Entry 2UUC (X-ray diffraction, 3.10 A resolution); this record covers chains A and K of the 23 polymer chains in the assembly.

[Chain A]
Molecule: 16S Ribosomal RNA
Source organism: Thermus thermophilus
Sequence (1522 nucleotides; numbered 0 to 1544 plus 21 insertion-coded residues; 44 numbers in that range are skipped by the numbering (no residue carries them; nothing is unmodelled there); the number before each row is that of its first residue; a row labelled like 189A-189L holds insertion residues (189A, then the next letters in order); numbering starts at 0):
     0 UUUGUUGGAGAGUUUGAUCCUGGCUCAGGGUGAACGCUGGCGGCGUGCCU
    50 AAGACAUGCAAGUCGUGCGGGCCG
    76 CGGGGUUUU
    88 ACUCCG
    96 UGGUCAGCGGCGGACGGGUGAGUAACGCGUGGGU
  129A G
   130 ACCUACCCGGAAGAGGGGGACAACCCGGGGAAACUCGGGCUAAUCCCCCA
   180 UGUGGACCCG
189A-189L CCCCUUGGGGUG
   190 UGUCCAAAGGGCUUU
   216 GCCCGCUUCCGGAUGGGCCCGCGUCCCAUCAGCUAGUUGGUGGGGUAAUG
   266 GCCCACCAAGGCGACGACGGGUAGCCGGUCUGAGAGGAUGGCCGGCCACA
   316 GGGGCACUGAGACACGGGCCCCACUCCUACGGGAGGCAGCAGUUAGGAAU
   366 CUUCCGCAAUGGGCGCAAGCCUGACGGAGCGACGCCGCUUGGAGGAAGAA
   416 GCCCUUCGGGGUGUAAACUCCUGA
   441 ACCCGGGACGAAACCCCC
   460 GA
   470 CGAGGGGA
   479 CUGACGGUACCGGGGUAA
   498 UAGCGCCGGCCAACUCCGUGCCAGCAGCCGCGGUAAUACGGAGGGCGCGA
   548 GCGUUACCCGGAUUCACUGGGCGUAAAGGGCGUGUAGGCGGCCUGGGGCG
   598 UCCCAUGUGAAAGACCACGGCUCAACCGUGGGGGAGCGUGGGAUACGCUC
   648 AGGCUAGACGGUGGGAGAGGGUGGUGGAAUUCCCGGAGUAGCGGUGAAAU
   698 GCGCAGAUACCGGGAGGAACGCCGAUGGCGAAGGCAGCCACCUGGUCCAC
   748 CCGUGACGCUGAGGCGCGAAAGCGUGGGGAGCAAACCGGAUUAGAUACCC
   798 GGGUAGUCCACGCCCUAAACGAUGCGCGCUAGGUCUCUGGGUCU
   848 CCUGGGGGCCGAAGCUAACGCGUUAAGCGCGCCGCCUGGGGAGUACGGCC
   898 GCAAGGCUGAAACUCAAAGGAAUUGACGGGGGCCCGCACAAGCGGUGGAG
   948 CAUGUGGUUUAAUUCGAAGCAACGCGAAGAACCUUACCAGGCCUUGACAU
   998 GCUA
 1001A G
  1002 GGAACCCGGGUGAAAGCCUGGGGUGCCCC
1030A-1030D GCGA
  1031 GGGGAGCCCUAGCACAGGUGCUGCAUGGCCGUCGUCAGCUCGUGCCGUGA
  1081 GGUGUUGGGUUAAGUCCCGCAACGAGCGCAACCCCCGCCGUUAGUUGCCA
  1131 GCGGUUCGGCCGGGCACUCUAACGGGACUGCCCGCG
  1168 AAAGCGGGAGGAAGGAGGGGACGACGUCUGGUCAGCAUGGCCCUUACGGC
  1218 CUGGGCGACACACGUGCUACAAUGCCCACUACAAAGCGAUGCCACCCGGC
  1268 AACGGGGAGCUAAUCGCAAAAAGGUGGGCCCAGUUCGGAUUGGGGUCUGC
  1318 AACCCGACCCCAUGAAGCCGGAAUCGCUAGUAAUCGCGGAUCAGCC
 1363A A
  1364 UGCCGCGGUGAAUACGUUCCCGGGCCUUGUACACACCGCCCGUCACGCCA
  1414 UGGGAGCGGGCUCUACCCGAAGUCGCCGG
1442A-1442B GA
  1443 GCCUA
  1452 C
  1456 GGGCAGGCGCCGAGGGUAGGGCCCGUGACUGGGGCGAAGUCGUAACAAGG
  1506 UAGCUGUACCGGAAGGUGCGGCUGGAUCACCUCCUUUCU
Unresolved in the structure: 0-4, 1534-1538
Bound ions: Mg2+ site 1: U12, G21, G22; Mg2+ site 2: U12, C526, A914; K+ site 1 near U14 (its only coordinating residue here); Mg2+ site 3 near G21 (its only coordinating residue here); Mg2+ site 4: U37, G38; Mg2+ site 5 near C48 (its only coordinating residue here); Mg2+ site 6: C48, G115; Mg2+ site 7 near A53 (its only coordinating residue here); Mg2+ site 8: C58, U387, G388; Mg2+ site 9: A59, U387; Mg2+ site 10: G61, U62, G105; Mg2+ site 11: G107, G326; 105 more Mg2+ sites not listed; 44 more K+ sites not listed
Small-molecule neighbours: paromomycin (PAR): G1405, U1406, C1407, A1408, C1409, C1490, G1491, A1492, A1493, G1494, U1495, C1496

[Chain K]
Name: 30S ribosomal protein S11
Source organism: Thermus thermophilus
UniProt: P80376 (RS11_THET8); residues 2-129 here correspond to UniProt positions 1-128 (UniProt number = residue number - 1)
Amino-acid sequence (129 residues; numbered 1 to 129; the number before each row is that of its first residue):
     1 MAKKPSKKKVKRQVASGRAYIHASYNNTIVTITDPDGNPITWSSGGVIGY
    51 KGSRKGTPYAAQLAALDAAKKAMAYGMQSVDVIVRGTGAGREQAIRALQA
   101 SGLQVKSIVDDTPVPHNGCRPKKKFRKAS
Unresolved in the structure: 1-10
Bound ions: Mg2+: Asn26 (shared with G691(A), U692(A) of chain A)

[Interface between chain A and chain K]
Pairs across the interface - 80 pairs, chain A then chain K:
  G674(A) - His116(K)  base contact
  A675(A) - Val114(K)  hydrogen bond to the sugar
  A675(A) - Pro115(K)  base contact
  A675(A) - His116(K)  hydrogen bond to the base
  A675(A) - Gly118(K)  base contact
  A676(A) - Pro113(K)  sugar contact
  A676(A) - Val114(K)  sugar contact
  A676(A) - Pro115(K)  sugar contact
  A676(A) - Cys119(K)  base contact
  U677(A) - Cys119(K)  hydrogen bond to the base
  G683(A) - Asn38(K)  base contact
  G683(A) - Pro39(K)  base contact
  A684(A) - Asn38(K)  sugar contact
  A684(A) - Pro39(K)  hydrogen bond to the sugar
  G685(A) - Pro39(K)  sugar contact
  G685(A) - Ile40(K)  phosphate contact
  G685(A) - Trp42(K)  sugar contact
  U686(A) - Trp42(K)  hydrogen bond to the sugar
  A687(A) - Trp42(K)  sugar contact
  A687(A) - Lys71(K)  salt bridge to the phosphate
  G688(A) - Trp42(K)  sugar contact
  G688(A) - Ser44(K)  hydrogen bond to the phosphate
  G688(A) - Gly46(K)  sugar contact
  G688(A) - Val47(K)  phosphate contact
  C689(A) - Asn27(K)  hydrogen bond to the phosphate
  C689(A) - Ser44(K)  hydrogen bond to the phosphate
  C689(A) - Gly45(K)  phosphate contact
  C689(A) - Gly46(K)  hydrogen bond to the phosphate
  C689(A) - Val47(K)  phosphate contact
  C689(A) - Lys55(K)  salt bridge to the phosphate
  G690(A) - Asn27(K)  hydrogen bond to the phosphate
  G690(A) - Lys55(K)  base contact
  G691(A) - Asn26(K)  hydrogen bond to the phosphate
  G691(A) - Lys51(K)  base contact
  G691(A) - Gly52(K)  base contact
  G691(A) - Lys55(K)  hydrogen bond to the base
  G691(A) - Lys124(K)  phosphate contact
  U692(A) - Asn26(K)  hydrogen bond to the phosphate
  U692(A) - Gly52(K)  base contact
  U692(A) - Ser53(K)  hydrogen bond to the base
  U692(A) - Lys124(K)  salt bridge to the phosphate
  A694(A) - Ser53(K)  hydrogen bond to the phosphate
  A695(A) - Gly52(K)  phosphate contact
  A695(A) - Ser53(K)  hydrogen bond to the phosphate
  A704(A) - Trp42(K)  base contact
  U705(A) - Ile29(K)  base contact
  A706(A) - His22(K)  sugar contact
  A706(A) - Ile29(K)  sugar contact
  A706(A) - Thr31(K)  hydrogen bond to the sugar
  A706(A) - Pro39(K)  base contact
  C707(A) - Tyr20(K)  sugar contact
  C707(A) - Thr31(K)  sugar contact
  C707(A) - Gly37(K)  hydrogen bond to the sugar
  C707(A) - Pro39(K)  base contact
  C707(A) - Arg85(K)  salt bridge to the phosphate
  C708(A) - Tyr20(K)  sugar contact
  C708(A) - Asp36(K)  sugar contact
  C708(A) - Gly37(K)  sugar contact
  C708(A) - Arg85(K)  salt bridge to the phosphate
  G714(A) - Cys119(K)  base contact
  A715(A) - Gly118(K)  base contact
  A716(A) - Asn117(K)  hydrogen bond to the sugar
  A716(A) - Gly118(K)  sugar contact
  C717(A) - His116(K)  sugar contact
  G718(A) - His116(K)  stacking on the base
  G718(A) - Asn117(K)  hydrogen bond to the sugar
  A777(A) - Cys119(K)  base contact
  G778(A) - Cys119(K)  sugar contact
  G778(A) - Arg120(K)  hydrogen bond to the sugar
  C779(A) - Arg120(K)  hydrogen bond to the sugar
  C779(A) - Pro121(K)  sugar contact
  C779(A) - Lys122(K)  phosphate contact
  C779(A) - Lys123(K)  phosphate contact
  A780(A) - Lys122(K)  phosphate contact
  A780(A) - Lys123(K)  hydrogen bond to the phosphate
  C797(A) - Lys124(K)  salt bridge to the phosphate
  G798(A) - Lys122(K)  salt bridge to the phosphate
  G1523(A) - Lys123(K)  salt bridge to the phosphate
  C1524(A) - Arg120(K)  salt bridge to the phosphate
  G1525(A) - Arg120(K)  salt bridge to the phosphate
Also at the interface, not in a pair above, chain A (38 interface residues in all): C796, G799, U1522
Also at the interface, not in a pair above, chain K (37 interface residues in all): Thr33, Tyr75, Arg126

[Summary]
The interface between chain A and chain K involves 38 residues on one side and 37 on the other; the contacts
include 23 hydrogen bonds, 10 salt bridges and 1 aromatic stacking contact. Polar pairs include
A675(A)-His116(K), U677(A)-Cys119(K) and G691(A)-Lys55(K). Chain A binds paromomycin.
Here chain A is 16S Ribosomal RNA and chain K is 30S ribosomal protein S11, both from Thermus thermophilus.
Entry 2UUC (Structure of the Thermus thermophilus 30S ribosomal subunit complexed with a Valine-ASL with cmo5U
in position ...) was determined by X-ray diffraction together with 2UU9, 2UUA and 2UUB from the same study.
